Entry 8D3M (electron microscopy, 3.41 A resolution); this record covers chains A and H of the 9 polymer chains in the assembly.

# Chain A
Protein: CRISPR-associated endonuclease Cas1
From: Alkalihalobacillus halodurans C-125
Notes: EC 3.1.-.-
UniProt: Q9KFX9 (Q9KFX9_ALKHC); residue numbers follow UniProt; this construct covers 1-343
Amino-acid sequence (343 residues; row label = number of the first residue in the row):
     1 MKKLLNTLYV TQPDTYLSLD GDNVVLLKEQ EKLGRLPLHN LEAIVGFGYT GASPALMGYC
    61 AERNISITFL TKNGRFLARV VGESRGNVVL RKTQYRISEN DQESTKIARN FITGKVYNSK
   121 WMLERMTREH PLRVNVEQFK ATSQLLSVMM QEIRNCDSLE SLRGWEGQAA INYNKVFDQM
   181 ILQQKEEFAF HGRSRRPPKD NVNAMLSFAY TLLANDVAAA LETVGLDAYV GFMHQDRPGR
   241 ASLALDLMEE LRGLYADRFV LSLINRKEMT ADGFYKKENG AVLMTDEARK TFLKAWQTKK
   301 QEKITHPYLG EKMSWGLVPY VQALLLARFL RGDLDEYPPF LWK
From the paper describing this entry:
  - catalytic residues: Glu166 (proposed by the authors, not directly observed)

# Chain H
Molecule: PAM/Processed strand 1
Sequence (32 nucleotides; row label = number of the first residue in the row):
     1 CGTAGCTGAG GACCACCAGA ACTTTTTTGA AT
Metal / ion sites: Mn2+: DG29 (shared with 2 residues of chain I)

# Interface between chain A and chain H
Contacting residue pairs (12):
  Asp14(A) - DC22(H)  base contact
  Asn73(A) - DT23(H)  hydrogen bond to the sugar
  Arg196(A) - DT27(H)  salt bridge to the phosphate
  Phe208(A) - DT25(H)  base contact
  Thr211(A) - DT25(H)  sugar contact
  Met284(A) - DT25(H)  base contact
  Arg289(A) - DT24(H)  hydrogen bond to the base
  Arg289(A) - DT25(H)  base contact
  Lys290(A) - DT24(H)  base contact
  Leu293(A) - DT23(H)  base contact
  Lys294(A) - DT23(H)  base contact
  Gln297(A) - DT23(H)  base contact
Interface residues without a listed pair, chain A (12 interface residues in all): Ser207

# Summary
Chain A and chain H form an interface of 12 and 5 residues respectively; the contacts include 2 hydrogen bonds
and 1 salt bridge. Polar contacts include Arg289(A)-DT24(H), Asn73(A)-DT23(H) and Arg196(A)-DT27(H). The paper
reports the catalytic residue Glu166(A).
Here chain A is CRISPR-associated endonuclease Cas1 (Alkalihalobacillus halodurans C-125) and chain H is
PAM/Processed strand 1. Entry 8D3M (Type I-C Cas4-Cas1-Cas2 complex bound to a PAM/Processed prespacer) was
determined by electron microscopy (same publication as 8D3L, 8D3P and 8D3Q).
